PDB entry 8OO7 | electron microscopy, 2.80 A resolution | chains K and P of the 18 polymer chains in the assembly

== Chain K ==
Molecule: DNA Strand 1
Sequence (226 nucleotides; each row starts with the number of its first residue; numbers below 1 keep their minus sign (DC-73 is residue -73)):
   -73 CTGGAGAATCCCGGTGCCGAGGCCGCTCAATTGGTCGTAGCAAGCTCTAG
   -23 CACCGCTTAAACGCACGTACGCGCTGTCCCCCGCGTTTTAACCGCCAAGG
    27 GGATTACTCCCTAGTCTCCAGGCACGTGTCAGATATATACATCCTGTGCA
    77 TGTATTGAACAGCGACCTTGCCGGTGCCAGTCGGATAGTGTTCCGAGCTC
   127 CCACTCTAGAGGATCCCCGGGTACCG
Unresolved in the structure: -73, 41-152

== Chain P ==
Molecule: Histone H2B
From: Homo sapiens
Reference sequence: P62807 (H2B1C_HUMAN); residues -2 to 122 here correspond to UniProt positions 2-126 (UniProt number = residue number + 4)
Chain sequence (125 residues; row label = number of the first residue in the row; numbers below 1 keep their minus sign (Pro-2 is residue -2)):
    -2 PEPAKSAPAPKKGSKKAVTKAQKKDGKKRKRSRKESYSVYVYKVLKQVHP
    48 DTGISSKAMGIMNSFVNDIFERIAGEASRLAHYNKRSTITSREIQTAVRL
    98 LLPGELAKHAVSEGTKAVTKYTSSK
Unresolved in the structure: -2 to 29
Swiss-Prot annotation at these positions:
  - modified residue: Pro-2 (N-acetylproline), Glu-1 (ADP-ribosyl glutamic acid), Lys2 (N6-(2-hydroxyisobutyryl)lysine), Ser3 (ADP-ribosylserine), Lys8 (N6-(beta-hydroxybutyryl)lysine), Lys9 (N6-(2-hydroxyisobutyryl)lysine), Ser11 (Phosphoserine), Lys12 (N6-acetyllysine), Lys13 (N6-(beta-hydroxybutyryl)lysine), Lys17 (N6-(2-hydroxyisobutyryl)lysine), Lys20 (N6-(2-hydroxyisobutyryl)lysine), Lys21 (N6-(2-hydroxyisobutyryl)lysine), Lys31 (N6-(2-hydroxyisobutyryl)lysine), Glu32 (PolyADP-ribosyl glutamic acid), Ser33 (Phosphoserine), Lys40 (N6-(2-hydroxyisobutyryl)lysine), Lys43 (N6-(2-hydroxyisobutyryl)lysine), Lys54 (N6,N6-dimethyllysine), Arg76 (Dimethylated arginine), Lys82 (N6,N6,N6-trimethyllysine) and 6 more in UniProt
  - glycosylation: Ser109 (O-linked (GlcNAc) serine)
  - cross-link (Glycyl lysine isopeptide (Lys-Gly)): Lys2 (interchain with G-Cter in SUMO2), Lys17 (interchain with G-Cter in SUMO2), Lys31 (interchain with G-Cter in ubiquitin), Lys117 (interchain with G-Cter in ubiquitin)

== Chain K / chain P interface ==
Residue-residue contacts - 12 pairs, chain K then chain P:
  DA-54(K) - Ile51(P)  sugar contact
  DA-54(K) - Ser52(P)  phosphate contact
  DA-54(K) - Ser53(P)  hydrogen bond to the phosphate
  DG-53(K) - Tyr39(P)  hydrogen bond to the phosphate
  DG-53(K) - Gly50(P)  phosphate contact
  DG-53(K) - Ile51(P)  hydrogen bond to the phosphate
  DG-52(K) - Tyr39(P)  phosphate contact
  DT-47(K) - Arg30(P)  sugar contact
  DC-46(K) - Arg30(P)  sugar contact
  DG-34(K) - Arg83(P)  phosphate contact
  DG-34(K) - Ser84(P)  hydrogen bond to the phosphate
  DG-34(K) - Thr85(P)  hydrogen bond to the phosphate
Interface residues without a listed pair, chain K (7 interface residues in all): DA-44
Interface residues without a listed pair, chain P (11 interface residues in all): Glu32, Lys54

== Overview ==
7 residues of chain K face 11 of chain P across their interface; the contacts include 5 hydrogen bonds. Among
the polar pairs are DA-54(K)-Ser53(P), DG-53(K)-Tyr39(P) and DG-53(K)-Ile51(P).
Here chain K is DNA Strand 1 and chain P is Histone H2B (Homo sapiens). Entry 8OO7 (CryoEM Structure INO80core
Hexasome complex composite model state1) was determined by electron microscopy (same publication as 8OO9,
8OOA, 8OOC, 8OOF, 8OOP, 8OOR, 8OOS and 8OOT).
